PDB entry 7WPS | electron microscopy, 4.32 A resolution (low resolution: residue-level contacts below are approximate; hydrogen-bond / salt-bridge calls are withheld) | chains B and D of the 28 polymer chains in the assembly

Chain B:
Name: von Willebrand antigen 2
From: Homo sapiens
Notes: fragment: D1D2 domain
UniProt: P04275 (VWF_HUMAN); residues 23-763 here = UniProt positions 23-763
Sequence (741 residues; each row starts with the number of its first residue):
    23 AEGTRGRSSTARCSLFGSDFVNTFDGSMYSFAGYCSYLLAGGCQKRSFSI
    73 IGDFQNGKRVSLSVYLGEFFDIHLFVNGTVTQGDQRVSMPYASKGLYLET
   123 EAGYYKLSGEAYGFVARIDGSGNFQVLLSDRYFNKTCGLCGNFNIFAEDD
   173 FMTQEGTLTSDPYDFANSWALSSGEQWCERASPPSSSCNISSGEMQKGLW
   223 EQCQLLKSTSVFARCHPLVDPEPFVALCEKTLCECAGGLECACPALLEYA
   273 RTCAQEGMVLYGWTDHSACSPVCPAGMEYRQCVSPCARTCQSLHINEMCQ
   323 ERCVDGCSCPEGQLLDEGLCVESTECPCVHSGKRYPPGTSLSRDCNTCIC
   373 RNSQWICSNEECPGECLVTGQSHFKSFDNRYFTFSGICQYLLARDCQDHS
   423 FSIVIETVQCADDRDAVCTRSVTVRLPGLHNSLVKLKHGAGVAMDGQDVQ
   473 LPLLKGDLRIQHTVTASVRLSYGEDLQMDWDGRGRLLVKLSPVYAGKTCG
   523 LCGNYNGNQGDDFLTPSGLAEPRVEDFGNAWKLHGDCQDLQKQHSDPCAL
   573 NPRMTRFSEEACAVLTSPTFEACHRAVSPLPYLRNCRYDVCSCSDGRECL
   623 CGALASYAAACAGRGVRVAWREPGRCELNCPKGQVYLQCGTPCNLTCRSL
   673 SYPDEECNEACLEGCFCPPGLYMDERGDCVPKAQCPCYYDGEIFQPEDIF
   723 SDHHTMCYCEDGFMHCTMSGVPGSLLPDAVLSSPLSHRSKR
Disordered / not traced: 23-29, 741-763
Cystine bridges: Cys35-Cys162, Cys57-Cys200, Cys65-Cys159, Cys210-Cys255, Cys225-Cys250, Cys237-Cys275, Cys257-Cys263, Cys265-Cys291, Cys295-Cys329, Cys304-Cys325, Cys308-Cys321, Cys312-Cys348, Cys331-Cys342, Cys350-Cys372, Cys367-Cys384, Cys370-Cys379, Cys388-Cys524, Cys410-Cys559, Cys418-Cys521, Cys432-Cys440, Cys570-Cys613, Cys584-Cys608, Cys595-Cys633, Cys615-Cys621, Cys623-Cys648, Cys652-Cys687, Cys661-Cys683, Cys665-Cys679, Cys669-Cys707, Cys689-Cys701, Cys709-Cys731, Cys729-Cys738
Glycans and other covalent adducts: N-acetylglucosamine (NAG) linked to Asn99, Asn156
Swiss-Prot annotation at these positions:
  - glycosylation (N-linked (GlcNAc...) asparagine): Asn99, Asn156, Asn211, Asn666
  - natural variant: Arg273 (R273W: In VWD1 and VWD3), Trp377 (W377C: In VWD3), Asn528 (N528S: In VWD2), Gly550 (G550R: In VWD2)
Reported in the primary citation:
  - mutagenesis - Y87S: decreased binding to D'D3 monomer
  - mutagenesis - Y87S: unchanged binding to another copy of this molecule

Chain D:
Name: von Willebrand factor
From: Homo sapiens
Notes: fragment: D'D3 domain
UniProt: P04275 (VWF_HUMAN); residues 764-1241 here = UniProt positions 764-1241
Sequence (490 residues; numbered 764 to 1253; the number before each row is that of its first residue):
   764 SLSCRPPMVKLVCPADNLRAEGLECTKTCQNYDLECMSMGCVSGCLCPPG
   814 MVRHENRCVALERCPCFHQGKEYAPGETVKIGCNTCVCQDRKWNCTDHVC
   864 DATCSTIGMAHYLTFDGLKYLFPGECQYVLVQDYCGSNPGTFRILVGNKG
   914 CSHPSVKCKKRVTILVEGGEIELFDGEVNVKRPMKDETHFEVVESGRYII
   964 LLLGKALSVVWDRHLSISVVLKQTYQEKVCGLCGNFDGIQNNDLTSSNLQ
  1014 VEEDPVDFGNSWKVSSQCADTRKVPLDSSPATCHNNIMKQTMVDSSCRIL
  1064 TSDVFQDCNKLVDPEPYLDVCIYDTCSCESIGDCACFCDTIAAYAHVCAQ
  1114 HGKVVTWRTATLCPQSCEERNLRENGYECEWRYNSCAPACQVTCQHPEPL
  1164 ACPVQCVEGCHAHCPPGKILDELLQTCVDPEDCPVCEVAGRRFASGKKVT
  1214 LNPSDPEHCQICHCDVVNLTCEACQEPGGLVVPPHHHHHH
Disordered / not traced: 1242-1253
Cystine bridges: Cys767-Cys808, Cys776-Cys804, Cys788-Cys799, Cys792-Cys827, Cys810-Cys821, Cys829-Cys851, Cys846-Cys863, Cys849-Cys858, Cys867-Cys996, Cys889-Cys1031, Cys898-Cys993, Cys914-Cys921, Cys1046-Cys1089, Cys1060-Cys1084, Cys1071-Cys1111, Cys1091-Cys1099, Cys1101-Cys1126, Cys1130-Cys1173, Cys1149-Cys1169, Cys1153-Cys1165, Cys1157-Cys1196, Cys1177-Cys1190, Cys1199-Cys1227, Cys1222-Cys1237, Cys1225-Cys1234
Glycans and other covalent adducts: N-acetylglucosamine (NAG) linked to Asn857
Differences from the reference sequence: expression tag (1242-1253)
Swiss-Prot annotation at these positions:
  - region: Ser764 to Glu787 (Amino-terminal), Arg826 to Asp853 (CX)
  - glycosylation (N-linked (GlcNAc...) asparagine): Asn857, Asn1147, Asn1231
  - natural variant: Cys788 (C788Y: In VWD2), Thr791 (T791M: In VWD2), Arg816 (R816W: In VWD2), Arg854 (R854Q: In VWD2), Cys1060 (C1060R: In VWD2), Cys1149 (C1149R: In VWD1)
  - mutagenesis: Cys1149 (C1149R: Reduced secretion and increased intracellular retention. Similar phenotype; when associated with S-1169), Cys1169 (C1169S: Reduced secretion and increased intracellular retention. Similar phenotype; when associated with R-1149)

How chain B and chain D interact:
Pairs across the interface (74; chain B residue first):
  Pro112(B) - Gln1030(D)
  Pro112(B) - Cys1031(D)
  Pro112(B) - Ala1032(D)
  Tyr113(B) - Ala1032(D)
  Ala114(B) - Glu888(D)
  Ala114(B) - Ala1032(D)
  Ser115(B) - Glu888(D)
  Lys116(B) - Lys920(D)
  Tyr119(B) - Glu888(D)
  Tyr119(B) - Asn911(D)
  Tyr119(B) - Lys912(D)
  Glu121(B) - Gln1030(D)
  Glu121(B) - Cys1031(D)
  Thr122(B) - Gln1030(D)
  Glu123(B) - Gln1030(D)
  Ala133(B) - Lys912(D)
  Thr311(B) - Ser1029(D)
  Gln313(B) - Ser1029(D)
  Ser314(B) - Ser1029(D)
  Ile317(B) - Arg906(D)
  Ile317(B) - Val1027(D)
  Asn318(B) - Arg906(D)
  Glu319(B) - Leu928(D)
  Met320(B) - Gln890(D)
  Met320(B) - Val1027(D)
  Val351(B) - Asn1011(D)
  Val351(B) - Gln1013(D)
  His352(B) - Gln1013(D)
  Ser353(B) - Asp1020(D)
  Arg365(B) - Val1014(D)
  Ser375(B) - Asn1011(D)
  Gln376(B) - Asn1011(D)
  Trp377(B) - Asn1011(D)
  Trp377(B) - Leu1012(D)
  Trp377(B) - Gln1013(D)
  Cys379(B) - Leu1012(D)
  Asp400(B) - Asn1004(D)
  Leu413(B) - Leu797(D)
  Arg416(B) - Asp796(D)
  Ser424(B) - Glu798(D)
  Val426(B) - Met800(D)
  Thr445(B) - Met800(D)
  Arg447(B) - Arg782(D)
  Arg447(B) - Glu798(D)
  Asn453(B) - Arg782(D)
  Gly529(B) - Asn1004(D)
  Asn530(B) - Gly1001(D)
  Asn530(B) - Ile1002(D)
  Asn530(B) - Gln1003(D)
  Gln531(B) - Gln1003(D)
  Gln531(B) - Asn1004(D)
  Ser539(B) - Phe830(D)
  Ser539(B) - Lys855(D)
  Ser539(B) - Trp856(D)
  Gly540(B) - Trp856(D)
  Leu541(B) - His831(D)
  Leu541(B) - Cys849(D)
  Leu541(B) - Trp856(D)
  Leu541(B) - Cys858(D)
  Ala542(B) - His831(D)
  Pro544(B) - Lys1073(D)
  Pro544(B) - Leu1074(D)
  Arg545(B) - Gln832(D)
  Asp548(B) - Gln832(D)
  Asp548(B) - Gly833(D)
  Ala552(B) - Gln793(D)
  Trp553(B) - Leu797(D)
  Lys554(B) - Leu797(D)
  Leu555(B) - Asn794(D)
  Leu555(B) - Leu797(D)
  Leu555(B) - Glu798(D)
  Thr588(B) - Leu1039(D)
  Arg597(B) - Glu1016(D)
  Ala598(B) - Glu1016(D)
Also at the interface, not in a pair above, chain B (62 interface residues in all): Leu315, His316, Gly354, Leu455, Gly532, Pro538, Glu543, Asn551, His556, Gly557, Pro601, Leu602
Also at the interface, not in a pair above, chain D (54 interface residues in all): Glu787, Val842, Ile844, Arg854, Cys889, Val892, Tyr897, Leu908, Gly913, Arg945, Ser1010, Glu1015, Trp1025, Lys1026

Summary:
62 residues of chain B and 54 residues of chain D are in contact. Curated annotation (UniProt) lists 2
mutagenesis sites on chain D. The paper reports that Y87S of chain B reduces binding to D'D3 monomer; Y87S of
chain B leaves binding to another copy of this molecule unchanged.
Chain B is von Willebrand antigen 2 and chain D is von Willebrand factor, both from Homo sapiens; the
structure, Cryo-EM structure of VWF D'D3 dimer complexed with D1D2 at 4.3 angstron resolution (7 units), was
determined by electron microscopy, deposited together with 7WPP, 7WPQ, 7WPR and 7WQT.
